4PYU - chains A and C; structure by X-ray diffraction, 2.00 A resolution.

# Chain A
Molecule: Ubiquitin-like protein 5
Source organism: Homo sapiens
Reference sequence: Q9BZL1 (UBL5_HUMAN); numbering as in UniProt (aligned over 1-73)
Sequence (76 residues; numbered -2 to 73; the number before each row is that of its first residue; numbers below 1 keep their minus sign (Gly-2 is residue -2)):
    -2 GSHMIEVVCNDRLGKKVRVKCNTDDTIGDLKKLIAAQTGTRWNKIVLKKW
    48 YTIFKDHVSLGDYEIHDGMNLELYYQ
Differences from the reference sequence: expression tag (-2 to 0)
Curated features (UniProtKB/Swiss-Prot):
  - mutagenesis: Asp22 (D22A: Does not impair binding to SART1 nor its pre-mRNA splicing function)
Reported in the primary citation:
  - mutagenesis - D22A: decreased growth
  - mutagenesis - D22A: unchanged localization

# Chain C
Molecule: U4/U6.U5 tri-snRNP-associated protein 1
Notes: fragment: ubl5 binding motif
Reference sequence: O43290 (SNUT1_HUMAN); residues 0-18 here correspond to UniProt positions 117-135 (UniProt number = residue number + 117)
Sequence (19 residues; row label = number of the first residue in the row; numbering starts at 0):
     0 SLSIEETNKLRAKLGLKPL
Curated features (UniProtKB/Swiss-Prot):
  - cross-link (Glycyl lysine isopeptide (Lys-Gly)): Lys8 (interchain with G-Cter in SUMO2), Lys16 (interchain with G-Cter in SUMO2)

# How chain A and chain C interact
Pairs across the interface - 24 pairs, chain A then chain C:
  Ser-1(A) with Lys16(C)
  Met1(A) with Ile3(C), hydrophobic; Leu18(C), hydrophobic
  Arg15(A) with Ser0(C)
  Lys17(A) with Ser0(C), hydrogen bond; Leu1(C), hydrogen bond (side chain-backbone); Ser2(C); Ile3(C); Thr6(C); Leu18(C)
  Cys18(A) with Arg10(C); Leu18(C), hydrophobic
  Asn19(A) with Arg10(C); Lys16(C); Leu18(C)
  Asp21(A) with Lys16(C)
  Asp22(A) with Arg10(C), salt bridge
  Asp26(A) with Leu15(C)
  Lys29(A) with Leu13(C)
  Leu30(A) with Leu9(C), hydrophobic; Arg10(C); Leu13(C)
  Gln34(A) with Leu1(C); Leu9(C)
Also at the interface, not in a pair above, chain A (14 interface residues in all): Glu3, Ala33
From the paper, about this interface:
  - pairs named by the authors: Asp22(A)-Arg10(C) (salt bridge)
  - interface residues, chain A: Met1(A), Cys18(A), Asn19(A), Leu30(A), Ala33(A)
  - interface residues, chain C: Leu1(C), Ile3(C), Thr6(C), Leu9(C), Arg10(C), Leu13(C), Leu15(C), Leu18(C)

# Overview
14 residues of chain A and 11 residues of chain C are in contact, with 2 hydrogen bonds and 1 salt bridge.
Among the polar pairs are Asp22(A)-Arg10(C), Lys17(A)-Ser0(C) and Lys17(A)-Leu1(C). The paper describes a salt
bridge between Asp22(A) and Arg10(C). From the paper: D22A of chain A reduces growth; interface residues
Met1(A), Cys18(A) and Leu1(C) among others.
Chain A is Ubiquitin-like protein 5 (Homo sapiens) and chain C is U4/U6.U5 tri-snRNP-associated protein 1; the
structure, The conserved ubiquitin-like protein hub1 plays a critical role in splicing in human cells, was
determined by X-ray diffraction.
